Entry 8JKL (X-ray diffraction, 2.94 A resolution); this record covers chains A and D of the 4 polymer chains in the assembly.

[Chain A]
Molecule: GATA-Forward
Sequence (19 nucleotides; each row starts with the number of its first residue):
     1 CAACTGATACCGAGAAACC

[Chain D]
Protein: Interferon regulatory factor 4
Organism: Homo sapiens
Notes: fragment: DNA-binding domain
UniProtKB: F2Z3D5 (F2Z3D5_HUMAN); residue numbers follow UniProt; this construct covers 20-135
Amino-acid sequence (116 residues; each row starts with the number of its first residue):
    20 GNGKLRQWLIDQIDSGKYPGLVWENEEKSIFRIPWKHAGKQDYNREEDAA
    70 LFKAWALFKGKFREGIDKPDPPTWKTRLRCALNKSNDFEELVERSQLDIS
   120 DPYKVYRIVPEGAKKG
Disordered / not traced: 20-22, 131-135

[Interface between chain A and chain D]
Contacting residue pairs - 21 pairs, chain A then chain D:
  DA7(A) with Lys59(D), base contact
  DT8(A) with Lys59(D), hydrogen bond to the sugar
  DA9(A) with His56(D), sugar contact; Ala57(D), phosphate contact; Gly58(D), sugar contact; Lys59(D), phosphate contact; Tyr62(D), hydrogen bond to the phosphate
  DC10(A) with Lys55(D), phosphate contact; His56(D), sugar contact; Ala57(D), hydrogen bond to the phosphate; Glu65(D), phosphate contact; Pro91(D), phosphate contact; Lys94(D), salt bridge to the phosphate; Arg98(D), sugar contact
  DC11(A) with Trp54(D), hydrogen bond to the phosphate; Arg98(D), salt bridge to the phosphate
  DG12(A) with Arg98(D), salt bridge to the phosphate; Asn102(D), hydrogen bond to the phosphate
  DA13(A) with Cys99(D), base contact
  DG14(A) with Lys103(D), base contact
  DA15(A) with Lys103(D), base contact

[Summary]
The interface between chain A and chain D involves 9 residues on one side and 14 on the other; the contacts
include 5 hydrogen bonds and 3 salt bridges. Among the polar pairs are DT8(A)-Lys59(D), DA9(A)-Tyr62(D) and
DC10(A)-Ala57(D).
Chain A is GATA-Forward and chain D is Interferon regulatory factor 4 (Homo sapiens); the structure, IRF4
DNA-binding domain bound to an DNA containing GATA motif, was determined by X-ray diffraction, deposited
together with 8JKN, 8JKO, 8JKQ and 8JKS.
